6BA4 - chain A; structure by X-ray diffraction, 1.95 A resolution.

# Chain A
Name: Histone acetyltransferase KAT8
Organism: Homo sapiens
Notes: EC 2.3.1.48
UniProt: Q9H7Z6 (KAT8_HUMAN); residues 504-779 here correspond to UniProt positions 174-449 (UniProt number = residue number - 330)
Chain sequence (295 residues; row label = number of the first residue in the row):
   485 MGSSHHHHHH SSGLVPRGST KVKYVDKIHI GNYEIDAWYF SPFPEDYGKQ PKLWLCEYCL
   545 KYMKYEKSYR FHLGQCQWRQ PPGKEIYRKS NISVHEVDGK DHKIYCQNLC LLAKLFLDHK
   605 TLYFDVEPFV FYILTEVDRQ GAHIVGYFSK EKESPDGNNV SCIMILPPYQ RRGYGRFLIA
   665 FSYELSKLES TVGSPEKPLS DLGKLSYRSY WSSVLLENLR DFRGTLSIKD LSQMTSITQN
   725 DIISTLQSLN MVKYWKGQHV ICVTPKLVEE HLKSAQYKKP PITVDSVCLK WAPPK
Unresolved in the structure: 485-506, 706-709, 779
Differences from the reference sequence: initiating methionine (485); expression tag (486-503); conflict H579 (Tyr249 in Q9H7Z6), S645 (Ala315 in Q9H7Z6), M648 (Leu318 in Q9H7Z6), I649 (Thr319 in Q9H7Z6), R660 (Lys330 in Q9H7Z6), S697 (Trp367 in Q9H7Z6), N702 (Ile372 in Q9H7Z6)
Modified positions: K604 (N(6)-acetyllysine; ALY)
Ion coordination: Na+ site 1 near D520 (its only coordinating residue here); Na+ site 2: D520, S552; Zn2+: C540, C543, H556, C560
Residues lining bound ligands: 7L1 / acetyl coenzyme A: W522, F600, L601, V644, S645, C646, I647, M648, I649, Y653, Q654, R655, R656, G657, Y658, G659, R660, P679, E680, P682, L683, S684, L686, G687, L689, S690, S693, Q760
From the paper describing this entry:
  - binding site for acetyl coenzyme A: R655, G657, R660
  - post-translational modification sites: K604

# Overview
Bound to chain A: 7L1 / acetyl coenzyme A. D520 and S552 coordinate Na+ site 2. C540, C543, H556 and C560
coordinate Zn2+. The paper reports a binding site for acetyl coenzyme A at R655, G657 and R660; a modification
site at K604.
Chain A is Histone acetyltransferase KAT8 (Homo sapiens); the structure, Crystal structure of MYST
acetyltransferase domain in complex with Acetyl-CoA cofactor, was determined by X-ray diffraction, deposited
together with 6BA2 and 6CT2.
